8WY5 - chains B and E of the 8 polymer chains in the assembly; structure by electron microscopy, 3.12 A resolution.

# Chain B
Molecule: Endonuclease GajA
Source organism: Bacillus cereus VD045
Notes: EC 3.1.-.-
Reference sequence: J8H9C1 (GAJA_BACC6); residue numbers follow UniProt; this construct covers 1-578
Amino-acid sequence (578 residues; numbered 1 to 578; the number before each row is that of its first residue):
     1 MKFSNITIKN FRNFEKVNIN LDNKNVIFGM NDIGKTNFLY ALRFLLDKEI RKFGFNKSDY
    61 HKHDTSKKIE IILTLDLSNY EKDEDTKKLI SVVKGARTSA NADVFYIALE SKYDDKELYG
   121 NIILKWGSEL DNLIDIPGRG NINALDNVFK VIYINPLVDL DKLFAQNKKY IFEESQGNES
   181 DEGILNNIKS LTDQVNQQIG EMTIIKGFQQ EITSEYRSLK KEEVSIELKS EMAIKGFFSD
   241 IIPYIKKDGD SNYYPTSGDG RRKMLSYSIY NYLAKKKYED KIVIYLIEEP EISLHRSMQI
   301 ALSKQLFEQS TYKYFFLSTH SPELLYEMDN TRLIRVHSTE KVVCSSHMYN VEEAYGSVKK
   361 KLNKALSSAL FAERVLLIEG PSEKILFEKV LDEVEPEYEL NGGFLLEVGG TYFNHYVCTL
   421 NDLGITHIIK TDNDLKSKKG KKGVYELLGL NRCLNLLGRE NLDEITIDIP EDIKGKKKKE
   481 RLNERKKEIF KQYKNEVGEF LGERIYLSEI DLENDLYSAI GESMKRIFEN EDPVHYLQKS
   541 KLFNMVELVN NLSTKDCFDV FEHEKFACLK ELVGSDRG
Unresolved in the structure: 157-280, 352-357, 576-578
Metal / ion sites: Ca2+: Glu-379, Asp-432 (shared with 1 residue of chain F)
Curated features (UniProtKB/Swiss-Prot):
  - binding site (ATP): Asp-32 to Thr-36
  - binding site (a divalent metal cation): Glu-379, Glu-383, Asp-463, Glu-464, Glu-513
  - site (Interaction with GajB): Lys-94, Arg-97
  - mutagenesis: Lys-35 (K35A: Retains endonuclease activity), His-320 (H320A: Retains endonuclease activity, ATP only partially inhibits endonuclease activity), Glu-379 (E379A: Loss of endonuclease activity), Asp-511 (D511A: Loss of endonuclease activity), Lys-541 (K541A: Loss of endonuclease activity)

# Chain E
Molecule: 19-nt DNA strand
Sequence (19 nucleotides; numbered 2 to 20; the number before each row is that of its first residue):
     2 TTAATAACCC GGTTATTTT
Metal / ion sites: Ca2+: DC11 (shared with 1 residue of chain A)

# Interface between chain B and chain E
Residue-residue contacts (20; chain B residue first):
  Gly-409(B) / DG12(E)  base contact
  Tyr-412(B) / DG13(E)  sugar contact
  Asn-414(B) / DT15(E)  phosphate contact
  His-415(B) / DG13(E)  phosphate contact
  His-415(B) / DT14(E)  salt bridge to the phosphate
  Lys-436(B) / DT15(E)  base contact
  Lys-438(B) / DT17(E)  salt bridge to the phosphate
  Lys-439(B) / DA16(E)  hydrogen bond to the base
  Lys-439(B) / DT17(E)  sugar contact
  Gly-440(B) / DT17(E)  phosphate contact
  Gly-440(B) / DT18(E)  phosphate contact
  Lys-441(B) / DT18(E)  salt bridge to the phosphate
  Glu-446(B) / DA16(E)  sugar contact
  Asn-461(B) / DA16(E)  hydrogen bond to the phosphate
  Gly-475(B) / DA5(E)  phosphate contact
  Gly-475(B) / DT6(E)  hydrogen bond to the phosphate
  Lys-476(B) / DA5(E)  salt bridge to the phosphate
  Lys-476(B) / DT6(E)  phosphate contact
  His-535(B) / DA5(E)  salt bridge to the phosphate
  Lys-539(B) / DA5(E)  salt bridge to the phosphate
Other interface residues (no listed pair), chain B (18 interface residues in all): Gly-410, Asn-455, Glu-464

# In short
18 residues of chain B face 9 of chain E across their interface; the contacts include 3 hydrogen bonds and 6
salt bridges. Polar contacts include Lys-439(B)/DA16(E), Asn-461(B)/DA16(E) and Gly-475(B)/DT6(E).
Chain B is Endonuclease GajA (Bacillus cereus VD045) and chain E is a 19-nt DNA strand; the structure,
Structure of Gabija GajA in complex with DNA, was determined by electron microscopy, deposited together with
8JQB, 8JQC, 8X51 and 8X5N.
